PDB entry 6Q83 | X-ray diffraction, 4.53 A resolution (low resolution: residue-level contacts below are approximate; hydrogen-bond / salt-bridge calls are withheld) | chains A and B

Chain A:
Molecule: Importin beta-like protein KAP122
Organism: Saccharomyces cerevisiae (strain ATCC 204508 / S288c)
UniProt: P32767 (KA122_YEAST); residues 2-1081 here = UniProt positions 2-1081
Sequence (1080 residues; numbered 2 to 1081; the number before each row is that of its first residue):
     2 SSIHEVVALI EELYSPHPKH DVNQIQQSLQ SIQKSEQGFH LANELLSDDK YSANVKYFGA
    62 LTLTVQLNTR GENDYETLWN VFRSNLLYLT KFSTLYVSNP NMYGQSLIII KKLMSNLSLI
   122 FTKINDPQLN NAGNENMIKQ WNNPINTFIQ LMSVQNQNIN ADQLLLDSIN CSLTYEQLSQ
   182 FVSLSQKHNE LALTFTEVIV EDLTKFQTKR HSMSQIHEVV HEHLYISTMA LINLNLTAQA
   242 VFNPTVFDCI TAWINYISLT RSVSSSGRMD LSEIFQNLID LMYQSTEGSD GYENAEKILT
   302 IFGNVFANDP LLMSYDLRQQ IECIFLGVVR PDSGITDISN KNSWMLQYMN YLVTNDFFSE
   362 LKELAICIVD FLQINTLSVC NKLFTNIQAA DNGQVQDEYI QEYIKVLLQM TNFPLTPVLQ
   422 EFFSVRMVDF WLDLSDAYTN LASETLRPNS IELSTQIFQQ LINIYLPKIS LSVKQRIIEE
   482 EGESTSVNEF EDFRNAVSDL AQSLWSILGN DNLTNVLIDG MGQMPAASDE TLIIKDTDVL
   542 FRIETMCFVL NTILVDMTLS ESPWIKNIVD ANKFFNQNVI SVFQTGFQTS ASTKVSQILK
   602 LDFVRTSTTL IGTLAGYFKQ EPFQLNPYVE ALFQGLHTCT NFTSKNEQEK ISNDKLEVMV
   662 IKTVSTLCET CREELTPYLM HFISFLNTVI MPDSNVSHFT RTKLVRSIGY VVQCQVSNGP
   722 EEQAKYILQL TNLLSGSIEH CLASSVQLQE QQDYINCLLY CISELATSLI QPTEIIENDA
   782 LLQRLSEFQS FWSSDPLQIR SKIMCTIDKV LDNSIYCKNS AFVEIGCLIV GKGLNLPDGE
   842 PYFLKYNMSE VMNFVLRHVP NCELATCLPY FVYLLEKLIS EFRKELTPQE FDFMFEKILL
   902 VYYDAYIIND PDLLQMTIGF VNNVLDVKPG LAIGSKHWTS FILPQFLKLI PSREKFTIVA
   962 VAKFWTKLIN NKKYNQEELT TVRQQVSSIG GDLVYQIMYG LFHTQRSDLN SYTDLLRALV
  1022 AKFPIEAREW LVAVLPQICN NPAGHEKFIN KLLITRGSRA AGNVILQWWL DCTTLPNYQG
Not modelled in the structure: 2, 70-77, 130-136, 156-161, 263-268, 329-342, 389-395, 776-785, 1040-1043, 1077-1081

Chain B:
Molecule: UBC9
Organism: Saccharomyces cerevisiae (strain ATCC 204508 / S288c)
UniProt: P50623 (UBC9_YEAST); numbering as in UniProt (aligned over 2-157)
Sequence (157 residues; each row starts with the number of its first residue):
     1 GSSLCLQRLQ EERKKWRKDH PFGFYAKPVK KADGSMDLQK WEAGIPGKEG TNWAGGVYPI
    61 TVEYPNEYPS KPPKVKFPAG FYHPNVYPSG TICLSILNED QDWRPAITLK QIVLGVQDLL
   121 DSPNPNSPAQ EPAWRSFSRN KAEYDKKVLL QAKQYSK
Not modelled in the structure: 1
Differences from the reference sequence: expression tag (1)
UniProt features mapped onto this chain:
  - active site: Cys93 (Glycyl thioester intermediate)
  - modified residue: Ser2 (N-acetylserine)

How chain A and chain B interact:
Residue-residue contacts (51):
  Ala308(A) with Lys18(B)
  Ile367(A) with Lys18(B)
  Asp371(A) with Lys18(B)
  Arg427(A) with Lys18(B)
  Val429(A) with Arg17(B)
  Asp430(A) with Arg17(B)
  Leu433(A) with Arg13(B); Arg17(B)
  Asp434(A) with Arg13(B)
  Asp437(A) with Lys30(B); Met36(B)
  Thr440(A) with Asp33(B)
  Asn441(A) with Ser35(B)
  Asn489(A) with Phe22(B)
  Glu492(A) with Phe22(B)
  Asp493(A) with His20(B); Phe22(B); Gly23(B); Phe24(B)
  Asp500(A) with Lys27(B)
  Arg606(A) with Lys157(B)
  Lys656(A) with Lys157(B)
  Val659(A) with Lys153(B)
  Lys663(A) with Lys153(B); Gln154(B); Tyr155(B); Ser156(B)
  Ser698(A) with Lys153(B)
  His699(A) with Lys146(B)
  Phe700(A) with Leu150(B); Lys153(B); Gln154(B)
  Asn757(A) with Lys146(B)
  Tyr761(A) with Lys147(B)
  Asn820(A) with Asn140(B)
  Ser821(A) with Asn140(B); Glu143(B)
  Ala822(A) with Asn140(B); Glu143(B)
  Glu825(A) with Pro132(B); Glu143(B); Lys147(B)
  Thr867(A) with Arg135(B); Arg139(B)
  Cys868(A) with Arg135(B)
  Leu869(A) with Arg135(B)
  Pro870(A) with Arg135(B)
  Tyr871(A) with Arg135(B)
  Asp913(A) with Trp134(B); Arg139(B)
  Phe957(A) with Pro128(B)
Also at the interface, not in a pair above, chain A (38 interface residues in all): Ser504, Asp754, Cys758
Also at the interface, not in a pair above, chain B (31 interface residues in all): Pro21, Gly34, Glu131, Ser136
From the paper, about this interface:
  - interface residues, chain A: Asp371(A), Asp430(A), Asp434(A), Asp437(A), Asp493(A), Asp500(A)
  - interface residues, chain B: Trp134(B), Arg135(B), Leu150(B), Gln154(B), Tyr155(B), Ser156(B), Lys157(B)

Overview:
38 residues of chain A face 31 of chain B across their interface. UniProt lists active-site residue Cys93(B)
on chain B. From the paper: interface residues Asp371(A), Asp430(A) and Trp134(B) among others.
Chain A is Importin beta-like protein KAP122 and chain B is UBC9, both from Saccharomyces cerevisiae (strain
ATCC 204508 / S288c); the structure, Crystal structure of the biportin Pdr6 in complex with UBC9, was
determined by X-ray diffraction, deposited together with 6Q82 and 6Q84.
